Entry 4E84 (X-ray diffraction, 2.60 A resolution); this record covers chains A and B.

# Chain A (and B)
Name: D-beta-D-heptose 7-phosphate kinase
Organism: Burkholderia cenocepacia
Notes: chain B of this document is another copy of the same molecule, construct and numbering; everything in this record applies to it too
Reference sequence: B4EB35 (B4EB35_BURCJ); residues 1-316 here = UniProt positions 1-316
Chain sequence (352 residues; row label = number of the first residue in the row; numbers below 1 keep their minus sign (Mse-35 is residue -35)):
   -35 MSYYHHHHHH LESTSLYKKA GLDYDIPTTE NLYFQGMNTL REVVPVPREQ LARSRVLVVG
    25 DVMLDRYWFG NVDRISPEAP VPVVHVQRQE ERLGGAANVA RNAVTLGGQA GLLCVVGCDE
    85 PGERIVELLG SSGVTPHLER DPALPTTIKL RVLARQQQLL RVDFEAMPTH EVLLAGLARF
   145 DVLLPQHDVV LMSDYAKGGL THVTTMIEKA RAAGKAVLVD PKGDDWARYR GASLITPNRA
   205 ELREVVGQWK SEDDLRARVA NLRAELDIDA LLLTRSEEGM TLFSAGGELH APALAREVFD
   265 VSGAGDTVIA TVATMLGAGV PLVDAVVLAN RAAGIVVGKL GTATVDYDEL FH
Not modelled in the structure: -35 to 3 (chain B: -35 to 6)
Sequence notes: expression tag (-35 to 0)
Modified residues: Mse-35, Mse1 (selenomethionine); Mse27, Mse131, Mse156, Mse170, Mse244, Mse279 (selenomethionine; parent Met)
Ion coordination: K+: Asp264, Val300, Lys303, Gly305
Residues lining bound ligands:
  - AMP-PNP (ANP; phosphoaminophosphonic acid-adenylate ester): Asn202, Thr238, Arg239, Ser240, Glu241, Gly243, Mse244, Ala257, Ala259, Val262, Val265, Gly267, Ala268, Gly269, Val272, Asn294, Ala297, Val301
  - GMZ (1,7-di-O-phosphono-D-glycero-beta-D-manno-heptopyranose): Arg38, Pro41, Glu42
  - 7-O-phosphono-D-glycero-manno-heptose (M7B; 7-O-phosphono-D-glycero-beta-D-manno-heptopyranose): Mse27, Asp29, Gly58, Gly59, Lys113, Arg115, Arg125, Asp127, Glu129, Tyr159, Lys161, Lys186, Ser266, Gly267, Asp270, Thr306
What the authors report for this chain:
  - self-association interface (contacts with another copy of this molecule); pairs are residue here / residue on that copy: Arg38-Asp127 (salt bridge), Glu42-Arg115 (salt bridge), Glu42-Arg125 (salt bridge)
  - binding site for AMP-PNP: Asn202 to Glu205, Thr238, Ser240, Glu241, Gly243, Ala257, Ala259, Val262, Val265, Gly269, Asn294, Val301
  - binding site for 7-O-phosphono-D-glycero-manno-heptose: Asp29, Arg38, Gly59, Lys113, Arg115, Arg125, Tyr159, Lys161, Lys186, Asp270
  - binding site for GMZ: Asp29, Gly59, Tyr159, Gly267, Gly269, Asp270
  - contacts within the chain: Lys113-Asp127 (salt bridge), Lys113-Glu129 (salt bridge), Arg125-Asp127 (salt bridge), Glu129-Lys161, Asp184-Lys186, Lys186-Glu205
  - specificity-determining residues: Arg125
  - catalytic residues: Asp270
  - mutagenesis - Y159F, D184A, K186A, N202A, E205A: unchanged catalytic activity
  - mutagenesis - D270A: abolished catalytic activity
  - mutagenesis - E42A: decreased catalytic activity

# Chain A / chain B interface
Contacting residue pairs (56):
  Trp32(A) - Leu114(B)  hydrophobic
  Trp32(A) - Val126(B)  hydrophobic
  Trp32(A) - Phe128(B)  hydrophobic
  Arg38(A) - Arg125(B)
  Arg38(A) - Asp127(B)  salt bridge
  Ser40(A) - Gln122(B)
  Pro41(A) - Arg125(B)
  Glu42(A) - Arg115(B)  salt bridge
  Glu42(A) - Gln122(B)
  Glu42(A) - Arg125(B)  salt bridge
  Glu42(A) - Ser266(B)  hydrogen bond
  Ala43(A) - Gln122(B)
  Val45(A) - Gln122(B)
  Val45(A) - Leu123(B)
  Pro46(A) - Leu124(B)
  Pro46(A) - Arg125(B)  hydrogen bond (backbone-backbone)
  Val47(A) - Arg125(B)
  Val47(A) - Asp127(B)
  Val48(A) - Leu124(B)  hydrophobic
  Val48(A) - Arg125(B)  hydrogen bond (backbone-backbone)
  Val48(A) - Val126(B)
  Val48(A) - Asp127(B)  hydrogen bond (backbone-backbone)
  His49(A) - Asp127(B)
  His49(A) - Glu129(B)  hydrogen bond (side chain-backbone)
  Val50(A) - Val126(B)  hydrophobic
  Val50(A) - Asp127(B)  hydrogen bond (backbone-backbone)
  Val50(A) - Phe128(B)  hydrophobic
  Leu114(A) - Trp32(B)  hydrophobic
  Arg115(A) - Glu42(B)  salt bridge
  Val116(A) - Leu124(B)  hydrophobic
  Gln122(A) - Ser40(B)
  Gln122(A) - Glu42(B)
  Gln122(A) - Ala43(B)
  Gln122(A) - Val45(B)
  Leu123(A) - Val45(B)
  Leu124(A) - Val45(B)
  Leu124(A) - Pro46(B)
  Leu124(A) - Val48(B)  hydrophobic
  Leu124(A) - Val116(B)  hydrophobic
  Arg125(A) - Arg38(B)
  Arg125(A) - Pro41(B)
  Arg125(A) - Glu42(B)  salt bridge
  Arg125(A) - Pro46(B)  hydrogen bond (backbone-backbone)
  Arg125(A) - Val47(B)
  Arg125(A) - Val48(B)  hydrogen bond (backbone-backbone)
  Val126(A) - Trp32(B)  hydrophobic
  Val126(A) - Val48(B)
  Val126(A) - Val50(B)  hydrophobic
  Asp127(A) - Val47(B)
  Asp127(A) - Val48(B)  hydrogen bond (backbone-backbone)
  Asp127(A) - His49(B)
  Asp127(A) - Val50(B)  hydrogen bond (backbone-backbone)
  Phe128(A) - Trp32(B)  hydrophobic
  Phe128(A) - Val50(B)  hydrophobic
  Glu129(A) - His49(B)  hydrogen bond (backbone-side chain)
  Ser266(A) - Glu42(B)  hydrogen bond
From the paper, about this interface:
  - specific contacts: Arg125(A)-Glu42(B) (salt bridge), Glu42(B)-Arg115(A) (salt bridge)

# Summary
The chain A/chain B interface involves 24 residues from each chain; the contacts include 12 hydrogen bonds and
5 salt bridges. Among the polar pairs are Arg38(A)-Asp127(B), Glu42(A)-Arg115(B) and Glu42(A)-Arg125(B). The
authors report salt bridges between Arg125(A) and Glu42(B) and Glu42(B) and Arg115(A). From the paper: the
catalytic residue Asp270(A); D270A of chain A abolishes catalytic activity; 7 substitutions were tested in
all.
Chain A and chain B are both D-beta-D-heptose 7-phosphate kinase (Burkholderia cenocepacia); the structure,
Crystal Structure of Burkholderia cenocepacia HldA, was determined by X-ray diffraction (same publication as
4E8W and 4E8Y).
